6SED - chain A; structure by X-ray diffraction, 2.23 A resolution.

Chain A:
Protein: Beta-galactosidase
Organism: Arthrobacter sp. 32cB
Notes: EC 3.2.1.23
UniProt: A0A023UGN9 (A0A023UGN9_9MICC); numbering as in UniProt (aligned over 1-1010)
Chain sequence (1010 residues; numbered 1 to 1010; the number before each row is that of its first residue):
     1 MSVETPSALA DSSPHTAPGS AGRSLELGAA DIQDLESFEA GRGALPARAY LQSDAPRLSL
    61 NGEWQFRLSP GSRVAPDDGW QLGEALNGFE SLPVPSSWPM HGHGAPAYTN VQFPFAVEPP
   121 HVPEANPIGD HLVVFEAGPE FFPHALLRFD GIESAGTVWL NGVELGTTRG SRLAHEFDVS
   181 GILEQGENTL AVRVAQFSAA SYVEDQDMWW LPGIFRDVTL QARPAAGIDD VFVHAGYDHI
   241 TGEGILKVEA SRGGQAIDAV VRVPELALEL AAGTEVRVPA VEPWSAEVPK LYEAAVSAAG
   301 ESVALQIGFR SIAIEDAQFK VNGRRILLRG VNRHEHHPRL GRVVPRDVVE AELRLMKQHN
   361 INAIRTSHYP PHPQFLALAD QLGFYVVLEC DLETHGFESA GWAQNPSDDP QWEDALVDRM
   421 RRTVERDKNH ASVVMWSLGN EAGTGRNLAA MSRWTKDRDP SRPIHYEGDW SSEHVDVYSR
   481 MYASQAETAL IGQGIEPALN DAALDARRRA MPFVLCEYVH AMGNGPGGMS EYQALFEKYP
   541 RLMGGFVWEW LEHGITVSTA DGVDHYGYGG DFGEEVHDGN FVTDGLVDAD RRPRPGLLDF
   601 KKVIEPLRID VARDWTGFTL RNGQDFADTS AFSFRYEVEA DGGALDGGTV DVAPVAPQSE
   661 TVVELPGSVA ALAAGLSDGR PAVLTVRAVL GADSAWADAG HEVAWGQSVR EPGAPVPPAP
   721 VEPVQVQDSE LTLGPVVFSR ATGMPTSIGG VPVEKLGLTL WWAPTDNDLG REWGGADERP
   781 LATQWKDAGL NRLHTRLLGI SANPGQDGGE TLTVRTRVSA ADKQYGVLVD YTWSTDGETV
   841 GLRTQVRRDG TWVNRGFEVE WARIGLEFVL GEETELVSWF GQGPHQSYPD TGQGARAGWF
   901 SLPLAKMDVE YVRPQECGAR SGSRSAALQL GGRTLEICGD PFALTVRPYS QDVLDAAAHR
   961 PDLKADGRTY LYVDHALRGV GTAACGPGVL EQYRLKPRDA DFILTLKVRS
Unresolved in the structure: 1-21
Ion coordination: Na+ site 1 near S72 (its only coordinating residue here); Na+ site 2: D207, F581, D584; Na+ site 3: T583, D766
Ligand contacts:
  - beta-D-galactopyranose (GAL): N110, D207, H368, H395, N440, E441, M481, Y482, E517, H520, W548, C985
  - malonate ion (MLI): H121, R796, L798, R815
Reported in the primary citation:
  - binding site for beta-D-galactopyranose: D207, H368, N440, E441, Y482, E517, H520, C985
  - conformationally variable residues (side-chain flip): F581
  - catalytic residues: E441, E517 (citing earlier work)

Summary:
Bound to chain A: beta-D-galactopyranose and malonate ion. D207, F581 and D584 coordinate Na+ site 2. The Na+
site 3 is built by T583 and D766. From the paper: catalytic residues E441 and E517; a binding site for
beta-D-galactopyranose at D207, H368 and N440 among others.
Chain A is Beta-galactosidase (Arthrobacter sp. 32cB); the structure, Cold-adapted beta-D-galactosidase from
Arthrobacter sp. 32cB in complex with galactose, was determined by X-ray diffraction together with 6SE8, 6SE9,
6SEA, 6SEB and 6SEC from the same study.
